Entry 8UG4 (electron microscopy, 3.02 A resolution); this record covers chains A and B.

[Chain A (and B)]
Protein: Otopetrin-2
Organism: Caenorhabditis elegans
Notes: chain B of this document is another copy of the same molecule, construct and numbering; everything in this record applies to it too
Reference sequence: G5EDX5 (G5EDX5_CAEEL); residues 1-619 here = UniProt positions 1-619
Amino-acid sequence (619 residues; each row starts with the number of its first residue):
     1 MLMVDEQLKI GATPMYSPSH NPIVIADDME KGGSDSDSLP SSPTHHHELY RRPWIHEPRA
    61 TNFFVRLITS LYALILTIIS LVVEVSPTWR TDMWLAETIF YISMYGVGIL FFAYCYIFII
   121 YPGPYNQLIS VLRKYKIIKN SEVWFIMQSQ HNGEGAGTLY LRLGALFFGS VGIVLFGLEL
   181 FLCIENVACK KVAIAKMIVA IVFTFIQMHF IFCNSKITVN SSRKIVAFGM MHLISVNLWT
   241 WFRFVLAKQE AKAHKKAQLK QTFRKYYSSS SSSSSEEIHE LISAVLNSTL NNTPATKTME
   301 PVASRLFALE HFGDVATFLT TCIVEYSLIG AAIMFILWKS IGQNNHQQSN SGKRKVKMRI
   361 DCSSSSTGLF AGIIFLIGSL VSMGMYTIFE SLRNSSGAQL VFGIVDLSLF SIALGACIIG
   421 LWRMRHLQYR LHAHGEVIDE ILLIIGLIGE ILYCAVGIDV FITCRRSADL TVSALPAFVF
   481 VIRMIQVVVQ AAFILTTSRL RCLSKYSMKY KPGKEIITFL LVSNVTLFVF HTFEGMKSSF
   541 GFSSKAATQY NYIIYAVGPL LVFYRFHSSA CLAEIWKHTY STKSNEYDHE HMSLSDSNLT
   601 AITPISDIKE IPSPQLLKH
Unresolved in the structure: 1-46, 139-144, 271-302, 345-357, 584-619
From the paper describing this entry:
  - self-association interface (contacts with another copy of this molecule); pairs are residue here / residue on that copy: Trp-54/Met-424 (hydrogen bond), Tyr-50
  - conformationally variable residues (order/disorder transition, side-chain flip): Phe-244 to Ser-270, Glu-325, Ser-366 to Ile-388, Pro-559, Phe-563, His-567
  - contacts within the chain: Glu-325/His-567 (salt bridge)

[Interface between chain A and chain B]
Pairs across the interface (86; chain A residue first):
  His-47(A) / Leu-503(B)
  His-47(A) / Ser-504(B)
  His-47(A) / Lys-505(B)
  Tyr-50(A) / Leu-431(B)  hydrophobic
  Arg-51(A) / Gln-428(B)
  Arg-51(A) / Leu-503(B)
  Arg-52(A) / Leu-427(B)
  Arg-52(A) / Gln-428(B)
  Pro-53(A) / Arg-425(B)
  Pro-53(A) / Leu-427(B)
  Trp-54(A) / Met-424(B)  hydrogen bond (side chain-backbone)
  Trp-54(A) / Arg-425(B)
  Trp-54(A) / Leu-427(B)  hydrogen bond (backbone-backbone)
  Trp-54(A) / Tyr-429(B)
  Trp-54(A) / Thr-496(B)
  Trp-54(A) / Leu-500(B)  hydrophobic
  Ile-55(A) / Arg-425(B)
  Arg-59(A) / Tyr-429(B)
  Arg-59(A) / Arg-430(B)
  Ala-60(A) / Tyr-429(B)  hydrophobic
  Phe-63(A) / Tyr-429(B)
  Phe-63(A) / Thr-496(B)
  Phe-63(A) / Arg-499(B)
  Phe-64(A) / Thr-496(B)
  Leu-67(A) / Ala-492(B)
  Leu-67(A) / Leu-495(B)  hydrophobic
  Leu-67(A) / Thr-496(B)
  Leu-71(A) / Leu-447(B)  hydrophobic
  Leu-71(A) / Val-488(B)
  Leu-71(A) / Ala-492(B)  hydrophobic
  Leu-74(A) / Ile-448(B)  hydrophobic
  Ile-75(A) / Val-488(B)  hydrophobic
  Ile-78(A) / Ile-448(B)  hydrophobic
  Ile-78(A) / Ile-451(B)  hydrophobic
  Ile-78(A) / Leu-452(B)  hydrophobic
  Val-82(A) / Leu-452(B)  hydrophobic
  Val-82(A) / Ala-455(B)  hydrophobic
  Ser-86(A) / Asp-459(B)  hydrogen bond
  Thr-88(A) / Asp-459(B)
  Thr-88(A) / Thr-463(B)  hydrogen bond
  Trp-89(A) / Asp-459(B)
  Met-93(A) / Ile-462(B)  hydrophobic
  Met-93(A) / Arg-466(B)
  Met-424(A) / Trp-54(B)  hydrogen bond (backbone-side chain)
  Arg-425(A) / Pro-53(B)
  Arg-425(A) / Trp-54(B)
  Arg-425(A) / Ile-55(B)
  Leu-427(A) / Arg-52(B)
  Leu-427(A) / Pro-53(B)
  Leu-427(A) / Trp-54(B)  hydrogen bond (backbone-backbone)
  Gln-428(A) / Arg-51(B)
  Gln-428(A) / Arg-52(B)
  Tyr-429(A) / Trp-54(B)
  Tyr-429(A) / Arg-59(B)
  Tyr-429(A) / Ala-60(B)  hydrophobic
  Tyr-429(A) / Phe-63(B)
  Arg-430(A) / Arg-59(B)
  Leu-431(A) / Tyr-50(B)  hydrophobic
  Leu-447(A) / Leu-71(B)  hydrophobic
  Ile-448(A) / Leu-74(B)  hydrophobic
  Ile-448(A) / Ile-78(B)  hydrophobic
  Ile-451(A) / Ile-78(B)  hydrophobic
  Leu-452(A) / Ile-78(B)  hydrophobic
  Leu-452(A) / Val-82(B)  hydrophobic
  Ala-455(A) / Val-82(B)  hydrophobic
  Asp-459(A) / Ser-86(B)  hydrogen bond
  Asp-459(A) / Thr-88(B)
  Asp-459(A) / Trp-89(B)
  Ile-462(A) / Met-93(B)  hydrophobic
  Thr-463(A) / Thr-88(B)  hydrogen bond
  Arg-466(A) / Met-93(B)
  Val-488(A) / Leu-71(B)
  Val-488(A) / Ile-75(B)  hydrophobic
  Ala-492(A) / Leu-67(B)
  Ala-492(A) / Leu-71(B)  hydrophobic
  Leu-495(A) / Leu-67(B)  hydrophobic
  Thr-496(A) / Trp-54(B)
  Thr-496(A) / Phe-63(B)
  Thr-496(A) / Phe-64(B)
  Thr-496(A) / Leu-67(B)
  Arg-499(A) / Phe-63(B)
  Leu-500(A) / Trp-54(B)  hydrophobic
  Leu-503(A) / His-47(B)  hydrogen bond (backbone-side chain)
  Leu-503(A) / Arg-51(B)
  Ser-504(A) / His-47(B)
  Lys-505(A) / His-47(B)
Also at the interface, not in a pair above, chain A (50 interface residues in all): Glu-57, Ile-68, His-426, Ile-444
Also at the interface, not in a pair above, chain B (50 interface residues in all): Glu-57, Ile-68, His-426, Ile-444

[Summary]
Chain A and chain B each contribute 50 residues to their interface, with 9 hydrogen bonds. Polar contacts
include Trp-54(A)/Met-424(B), Ser-86(A)/Asp-459(B) and Thr-88(A)/Thr-463(B). From the paper: conformational
variability at Phe-244(A), Glu-325(A) and Ser-366(A) among others; a self-association interface involving
Tyr-50(A) and Trp-54(A).
Both chains are Otopetrin-2 (Caenorhabditis elegans). Entry 8UG4 (Caenorhabditis elegans Otopetrin 8 (CeOtop8)
in pH 8.0) was determined by electron microscopy (same publication as 8UG5, 8UG6, 8UG7, 8UG8 and 8UGA).
